Entry 8CWT (X-ray diffraction, 1.35 A resolution); this record covers chains E and F of the 6 polymer chains in the assembly.

[Chain E]
Molecule: Redox- and pH-responsive transcriptional regulator WhiB3
From: Mycobacterium tuberculosis H37Rv
Reference sequence: P9WF41 (WHIB3_MYCTU); residue numbers follow UniProt; this construct covers 1-90
Sequence (90 residues; each row starts with the number of its first residue):
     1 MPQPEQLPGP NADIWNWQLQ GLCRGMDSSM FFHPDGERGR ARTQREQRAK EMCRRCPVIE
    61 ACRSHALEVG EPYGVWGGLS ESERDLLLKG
Not modelled in the structure: 1-13, 90
Swiss-Prot annotation at these positions:
  - binding site ([4Fe-4S] cluster): Cys-23, Cys-53, Cys-56, Cys-62
Bound ions: 4Fe-4S cluster Fe: Cys-23, Cys-53, Cys-56, Cys-62
Small-molecule neighbours: 4Fe-4S cluster (SF4): Trp-17, Gly-21, Leu-22, Cys-23, Phe-31, Met-52, Cys-53, Cys-56, Val-58, Ile-59, Cys-62, Val-75, Trp-76, Gly-77, Gly-78
Reported in the primary citation:
  - mutagenesis - W15A, W17A, E71A: unchanged binding to RNA polymerase sigma factor SigA, DNA-directed RNA polymerase subunit beta (chain F)
  - mutagenesis - W15A/W17A: abolished binding to RNA polymerase sigma factor SigA, DNA-directed RNA polymerase subunit beta (chain F)
  - mutagenesis - R38A, R40A, R42A: decreased binding to pks3 promoter
  - mutagenesis - R38A/R40A/R42A: abolished binding to pks3 promoter

[Chain F]
Molecule: RNA polymerase sigma factor SigA, DNA-directed RNA polymerase subunit beta
From: Mycobacterium tuberculosis H37Rv
Notes: EC 2.7.7.6
Reference sequence: chimeric construct of P9WGI1, P9WGY9: residues 446-528 from P9WGI1 (SIGA_MYCTU) positions 446-528 (same numbers); residues 535-549 from P9WGY9 positions 815-829 (UniProt number = residue number + 280)
Sequence (112 residues; numbered 438 to 549; the number before each row is that of its first residue):
   438 MAHHHHHHVA VDAVSFTLLQ DQLQSVLDTL SEREAGVVRL RFGLTDGQPR TLDEIGQVYG
   498 VTRERIRQIE SKTMSKLRHP SRSQVLRDYL DGSSGSGTPE ERLLRAIFGE KA
Not modelled in the structure: 438, 547-549
Construct notes: initiating methionine (438); expression tag (439-445); linker (529-534)
Bound ions: Ni2+ site 1: Ala-439, His-440, His-441; Ni2+ site 2: His-440 (together with 2-amino-2-hydroxymethyl-propane-1,3-diol) (shared with 2 residues of chain B); Ni2+ site 3: His-442, His-444 (together with 2-amino-2-hydroxymethyl-propane-1,3-diol) (shared with 1 residue of chain D); Ni2+ site 4: His-443, His-445 (shared with 2 residues of chain B; 2 residues of chain D)
Reported in the primary citation:
  - mutagenesis - R515H: unchanged binding to Redox- and pH-responsive transcriptional regulator WhiB3 (chain E)

[Chain E / chain F interface]
Pairs across the interface (43; chain E residue first):
  Ile-14(E) / Leu-523(F)  hydrophobic
  Ile-14(E) / Arg-524(F)  hydrogen bond (backbone-side chain)
  Trp-15(E) / Arg-524(F)
  Trp-15(E) / Leu-527(F)  hydrophobic
  Trp-17(E) / Pro-517(F)  hydrophobic
  Gln-18(E) / Arg-515(F)  hydrogen bond (side chain-backbone)
  Gln-18(E) / Pro-517(F)
  Gln-18(E) / Ser-520(F)
  Gln-18(E) / Arg-524(F)
  Leu-19(E) / Arg-524(F)
  Cys-23(E) / His-516(F)
  Cys-23(E) / Pro-517(F)  hydrophobic
  Cys-23(E) / Ser-518(F)
  Arg-24(E) / Pro-517(F)
  Arg-24(E) / Ser-518(F)
  Arg-24(E) / Gln-521(F)
  Arg-24(E) / Arg-524(F)
  Gly-25(E) / Ser-518(F)  hydrogen bond (backbone-backbone)
  Gly-25(E) / Gln-521(F)
  Met-26(E) / Ser-518(F)
  Ser-28(E) / Ser-518(F)
  Ser-28(E) / Arg-519(F)  hydrogen bond
  Phe-31(E) / His-516(F)
  Phe-32(E) / Ser-512(F)
  Phe-32(E) / Lys-513(F)
  Phe-32(E) / His-516(F)
  His-33(E) / Lys-509(F)  hydrogen bond (backbone-side chain)
  Asp-35(E) / Arg-470(F)  salt bridge
  Asp-35(E) / Arg-502(F)  salt bridge
  Asp-35(E) / Lys-509(F)  salt bridge
  Glu-71(E) / Ser-512(F)  hydrogen bond
  Glu-71(E) / Arg-515(F)  salt bridge
  Pro-72(E) / Ser-508(F)
  Pro-72(E) / Ser-512(F)
  Tyr-73(E) / Gln-505(F)
  Tyr-73(E) / Ser-508(F)
  Tyr-73(E) / Lys-509(F)
  Tyr-73(E) / Ser-512(F)
  Val-75(E) / His-516(F)  hydrogen bond (backbone-side chain)
  Trp-76(E) / Ser-512(F)
  Trp-76(E) / Arg-515(F)
  Trp-76(E) / His-516(F)
  Trp-76(E) / Pro-517(F)
Other interface residues (no listed pair), chain E (21 interface residues in all): Pro-34, Cys-62
Other interface residues (no listed pair), chain F (18 interface residues in all): Asp-528
From the paper, about this interface:
  - hot spots on chain E (mutagenesis) - F31A, F32A, W76A: abolished binding to RNA polymerase sigma factor SigA, DNA-directed RNA polymerase subunit beta (chain F)
  - hot spots on chain F (mutagenesis) - H516A: abolished binding to Redox- and pH-responsive transcriptional regulator WhiB3 (chain E)

[In short]
Chain E and chain F form an interface of 21 and 18 residues respectively, with 7 hydrogen bonds and 4 salt
bridges. Polar contacts include Asp-35(E)/Arg-470(F), Asp-35(E)/Arg-502(F) and Asp-35(E)/Lys-509(F). From the
paper: W15A/W17A, F31A and F32A of chain E, among others, abolish binding to RNA polymerase sigma factor SigA,
DNA-directed RNA polymerase subunit beta (chain F); R38A, R40A and R42A of chain E reduce binding to pks3
promoter; 13 substitutions were tested in all.
Here chain E is Redox- and pH-responsive transcriptional regulator WhiB3 and chain F is RNA polymerase sigma
factor SigA, DNA-directed RNA polymerase subunit beta, both from Mycobacterium tuberculosis H37Rv. Entry 8CWT
(Complex structure of WhiB3 and the SigmaAr4-RNAP Beta flap tip chimera in space group P43212) was determined
by X-ray diffraction, deposited together with 8CWR and 8CYF.
